PDB entry 3ZL7 | X-ray diffraction, 3.20 A resolution | chains A and C

Chain A:
Molecule: Beta-secretase 2
From: Homo sapiens
Notes: EC 3.4.23.45; fragment: extracellular domain, residues 75-460
Reference sequence: Q9Y5Z0 (BACE2_HUMAN); residues 13-398 here correspond to UniProt positions 75-460 (UniProt number = residue number + 62)
Chain sequence (386 residues; each row starts with the number of its first residue):
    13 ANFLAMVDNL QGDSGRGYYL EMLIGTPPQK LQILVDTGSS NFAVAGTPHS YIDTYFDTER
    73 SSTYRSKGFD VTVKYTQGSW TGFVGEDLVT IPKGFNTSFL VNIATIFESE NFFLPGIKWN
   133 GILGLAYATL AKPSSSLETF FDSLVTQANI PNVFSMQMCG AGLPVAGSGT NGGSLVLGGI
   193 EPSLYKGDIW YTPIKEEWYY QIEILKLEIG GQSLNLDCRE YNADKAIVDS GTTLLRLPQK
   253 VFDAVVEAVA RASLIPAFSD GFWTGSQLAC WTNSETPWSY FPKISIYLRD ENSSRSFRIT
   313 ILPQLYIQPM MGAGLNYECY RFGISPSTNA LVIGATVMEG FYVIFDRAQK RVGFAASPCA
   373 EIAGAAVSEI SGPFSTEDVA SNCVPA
Disordered / not traced: 13-15, 175-182, 266-271, 324-328, 398
Sequence notes: engineered mutation Ala-269 (Glu331 in Q9Y5Z0)
Disulfide bonds: Cys-171/Cys-371, Cys-230/Cys-395, Cys-282/Cys-331
Curated features (UniProtKB/Swiss-Prot):
  - active site: Asp-48, Asp-241
  - glycosylation (N-linked (GlcNAc...) asparagine): Asn-108, Asn-304

Chain C:
Molecule: Fynomer 2B-H11
From: Synthetic construct
Chain sequence (88 residues; numbered 1 to 88; the number before each row is that of its first residue):
     1 MRGSGVTLFV ALYDYEARPN RPLDLSFHKG EKFQILNWWH VRGDWWEARS LTTGETGYIP
    61 SNYVAPVDSI QGEQKLISEE DLHHHHHH
Disordered / not traced: 1-5, 68-88

How chain A and chain C interact:
Contacting residue pairs (37; chain A residue first):
  Gly-27(A) with Arg-42(C)
  Arg-28(A) with Gly-43(C); Asp-44(C), salt bridge
  Ser-62(A) with Asn-20(C); Pro-22(C)
  Tyr-63(A) with Arg-21(C); Pro-22(C); Leu-23(C), hydrogen bond (side chain-backbone); Asp-24(C), hydrogen bond (side chain-backbone)
  Gln-89(A) with His-40(C), hydrogen bond
  Leu-126(A) with Tyr-58(C)
  Pro-127(A) with Tyr-58(C), hydrophobic
  Gly-128(A) with Trp-45(C)
  Thr-245(A) with Arg-42(C)
  Leu-246(A) with Trp-39(C)
  Phe-254(A) with Trp-39(C), hydrophobic
  Trp-275(A) with Trp-39(C)
  Thr-276(A) with Trp-39(C)
  Gly-277(A) with Asn-37(C); Trp-38(C), hydrogen bond (backbone-backbone); Trp-39(C)
  Ser-278(A) with Trp-38(C)
  Gln-279(A) with Val-6(C); Thr-7(C), hydrogen bond; Trp-38(C)
  Leu-280(A) with Val-6(C); Phe-9(C), hydrophobic; Trp-38(C), hydrophobic
  Cys-282(A) with Val-6(C), hydrophobic
  Met-322(A) with Val-41(C), hydrophobic
  Met-323(A) with Trp-46(C), hydrophobic
  Arg-333(A) with Trp-38(C), hydrogen bond (side chain-backbone); Val-41(C), hydrogen bond (side chain-backbone)
  Phe-334(A) with Trp-39(C), hydrogen bond (backbone-side chain)
  Ile-336(A) with Trp-39(C), hydrogen bond (backbone-side chain)
  Ser-337(A) with Trp-39(C)
  Pro-338(A) with Trp-39(C)
Interface residues without a listed pair, chain A (28 interface residues in all): Ile-129, Gly-243, Cys-331
Interface residues without a listed pair, chain C (21 interface residues in all): Ile-35, Pro-66

In short:
28 residues of chain A face 21 of chain C across their interface; the contacts include 9 hydrogen bonds and 1
salt bridge. Polar contacts include Arg-28(A)/Asp-44(C), Tyr-63(A)/Leu-23(C) and Tyr-63(A)/Asp-24(C). From
UniProt: active-site residues Asp-48(A) and Asp-241(A) on chain A.
Chain A is Beta-secretase 2 (Homo sapiens) and chain C is Fynomer 2B-H11 (Synthetic construct); the structure,
BACE2 fynomer complex, was determined by X-ray diffraction (same publication as 3ZKM, 3ZKN, 3ZKS, 3ZKX, 4BEL
and 4BFB).
